7NHE - chains A and C of the 4 polymer chains in the assembly; structure by X-ray diffraction, 2.23 A resolution.

Chain A (and C):
Protein: Pyridoxal 5'-phosphate synthase subunit PDX1.3
From: Arabidopsis thaliana
Notes: EC 4.3.3.6; chain C of this document is another copy of the same molecule, construct and numbering; everything in this record applies to it too
Reference sequence: Q8L940 (PDX13_ARATH); residues 2-292 here correspond to UniProt positions 1-291 (UniProt number = residue number - 1)
Amino-acid sequence (291 residues; numbered 2 to 292; the number before each row is that of its first residue):
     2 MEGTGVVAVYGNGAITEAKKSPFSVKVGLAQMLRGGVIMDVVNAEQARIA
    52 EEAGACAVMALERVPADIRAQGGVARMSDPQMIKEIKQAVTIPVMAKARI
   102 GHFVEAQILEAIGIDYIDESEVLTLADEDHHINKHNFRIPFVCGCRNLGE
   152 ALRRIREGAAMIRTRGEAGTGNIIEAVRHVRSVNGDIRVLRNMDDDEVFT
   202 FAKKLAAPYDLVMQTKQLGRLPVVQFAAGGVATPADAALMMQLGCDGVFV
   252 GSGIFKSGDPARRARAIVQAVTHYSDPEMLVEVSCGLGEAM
Unresolved in the structure: 2-20 (chain C: 2-20, 292)
Covalent attachments: compound KPR linked to Lys98
Construct notes: engineered mutation Arg166 (Lys165 in Q8L940)
Ligand contacts: KPR ([(E,4S)-4-azanyl-3-oxidanylidene-pent-1-enyl] dihydrogen phosphate): Asp41, Met60, Pro66, Asp119, Ser121, Val123, Arg164, Glu168, Ala169, Gly170, Ala229, Gly230, Gly231, Val232, Phe250, Val251, Gly252, Ser253
UniProt features mapped onto this chain:
  - active site: Lys98 (Schiff-base intermediate with D-ribose 5-phosphate)
  - binding site (D-ribose 5-phosphate): Asp41, Gly170, Gly231, Gly252, Ser253
  - binding site (D-glyceraldehyde 3-phosphate): Arg182
  - modified residue: Met2 (N-acetylmethionine)
Reported in the primary citation:
  - binding site for KPR: Lys98, Gly170, Gly230, Gly231, Val232, Phe250, Gly252, Ser253
  - catalytic residues: Lys98
  - catalytic residues: Asp41 (proposed by the authors, not directly observed)

Interface between chain A and chain C:
Contacting residue pairs - 10 pairs, chain A then chain C:
  Arg182(A) - Asp195(C)  salt bridge
  Arg182(A) - Glu198(C)  salt bridge
  Arg189(A) - Asn193(C)  hydrogen bond (backbone-side chain)
  Arg189(A) - Asp195(C)
  Val190(A) - Val190(C)  hydrophobic
  Arg192(A) - Asn193(C)
  Asn193(A) - Arg189(C)  hydrogen bond (side chain-backbone)
  Asn193(A) - Arg192(C)
  Asp195(A) - Arg182(C)  salt bridge
  Glu198(A) - Arg182(C)  salt bridge

Summary:
Chain A and chain C each contribute 7 residues to their interface; the contacts include 2 hydrogen bonds and 4
salt bridges. Polar pairs include Arg182(A)-Asp195(C), Arg182(A)-Glu198(C) and Arg189(A)-Asn193(C). Compound
KPR is covalently linked to Lys98(A). From the paper: catalytic residues Lys98(A) and Asp41(A); a binding site
for KPR at Lys98(A), Gly170(A) and Gly230(A) among others.
Both chains are Pyridoxal 5'-phosphate synthase subunit PDX1.3 (Arabidopsis thaliana). Entry 7NHE (Crystal
structure of Arabidopsis thaliana Pdx1K166R-I333 complex) was determined by X-ray diffraction together with
7NHF from the same study.
